Entry 6R16 (X-ray diffraction, 2.75 A resolution); this record covers chains E and G of the 12 polymer chains in the assembly.

Chain E:
Name: SUN domain-containing protein 1
Organism: Homo sapiens
Reference sequence: O94901 (SUN1_HUMAN); residues 616-812 here = UniProt positions 616-812
Sequence (203 residues; each row starts with the number of its first residue):
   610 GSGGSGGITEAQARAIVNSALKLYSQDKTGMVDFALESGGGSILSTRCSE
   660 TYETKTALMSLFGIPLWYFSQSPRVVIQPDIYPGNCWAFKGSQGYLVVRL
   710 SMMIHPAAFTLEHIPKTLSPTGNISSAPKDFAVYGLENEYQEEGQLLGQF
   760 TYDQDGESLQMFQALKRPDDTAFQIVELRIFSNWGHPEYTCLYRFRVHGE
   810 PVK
Not modelled in the structure: 610-617, 812
Differences from the reference sequence: expression tag (610-615)
Ion coordination: K+: V684, Q687, D689, N694, Y802
What the authors report for this chain:
  - mutagenesis - F671E, I673E: unchanged binding to Nesprin-4 (chain G)
  - mutagenesis - I673E: unchanged stability

Chain G:
Name: Nesprin-4
Organism: Homo sapiens
Reference sequence: Q8N205 (SYNE4_HUMAN); numbering as in UniProt (aligned over 376-404)
Sequence (32 residues; each row starts with the number of its first residue):
   373 GSMASGGPCCSHARIPRTPYLVLSYVNGLPPV
Not modelled in the structure: 373-378
Differences from the reference sequence: expression tag (373-375)
Ion coordination: Zn2+: C381, C382 (shared with 2 residues of chain J)
What the authors report for this chain:
  - Zn2+ coordination: C381, C382

Interface between chain E and chain G:
Residue-residue contacts - 36 pairs, chain E then chain G:
  T663(E) - N399(G)  hydrogen bond (backbone-side chain)
  T663(E) - P403(G)
  K664(E) - N399(G)
  T665(E) - S396(G)
  T665(E) - Y397(G)
  T665(E) - V398(G)  hydrogen bond (backbone-backbone)
  T665(E) - N399(G)  hydrogen bond (side chain-backbone)
  T665(E) - G400(G)  hydrogen bond (side chain-backbone)
  A666(E) - S396(G)
  A666(E) - Y397(G)  hydrophobic
  L667(E) - V394(G)
  L667(E) - L395(G)
  L667(E) - S396(G)  hydrogen bond (backbone-backbone)
  M668(E) - L393(G)  hydrophobic
  M668(E) - V394(G)
  M668(E) - L395(G)  hydrophobic
  S669(E) - Y392(G)
  S669(E) - L393(G)
  S669(E) - V394(G)  hydrogen bond (backbone-backbone)
  L670(E) - Y392(G)
  L670(E) - L393(G)  hydrophobic
  L675(E) - L393(G)  hydrophobic
  Y677(E) - V398(G)  hydrophobic
  G693(E) - P403(G)
  C695(E) - P403(G)
  A697(E) - P403(G)  hydrophobic
  I723(E) - V404(G)  hydrophobic
  P729(E) - V404(G)
  T730(E) - L401(G)
  S735(E) - V404(G)  hydrogen bond (side chain-backbone)
  Y798(E) - P402(G)
  Y798(E) - P403(G)
  Y798(E) - V404(G)
  C800(E) - P403(G)
  C800(E) - V404(G)
  Y802(E) - V404(G)  hydrogen bond (side chain-backbone)
Interface residues without a listed pair, chain E (24 interface residues in all): Y661, P692, H722, S728
Interface residues without a listed pair, chain G (14 interface residues in all): P391
Interface features reported in the paper:
  - hot spots on chain E (mutagenesis) - W676E: abolished binding to Nesprin-4 (chain G)

Overview:
The interface between chain E and chain G involves 24 residues on one side and 14 on the other, with 8
hydrogen bonds. Among the polar pairs are T663(E)-N399(G), T665(E)-N399(G) and T665(E)-G400(G). The paper
reports that W676E of chain E abolishes binding to Nesprin-4 (chain G); Zn2+ coordination by C381(G) and
C382(G); 3 substitutions were tested in all.
Here chain E is SUN domain-containing protein 1 and chain G is Nesprin-4, both from Homo sapiens. Entry 6R16
(Crystal structure of the SUN1-KASH4 6:6 complex) was determined by X-ray diffraction, deposited together with
6R2I.
